Entry 3L7J (X-ray diffraction, 2.81 A resolution); this record covers chains A and C of the 4 polymer chains in the assembly.

Chain A (and C):
Protein: Teichoic acid biosynthesis protein F
From: Staphylococcus epidermidis
Notes: fragment: TagF; chain C of this document is another copy of the same molecule, construct and numbering; everything in this record applies to it too
UniProt: Q5HLM5 (Q5HLM5_STAEQ); residues 1-721 here = UniProt positions 1-721
Sequence (729 residues; row label = number of the first residue in the row):
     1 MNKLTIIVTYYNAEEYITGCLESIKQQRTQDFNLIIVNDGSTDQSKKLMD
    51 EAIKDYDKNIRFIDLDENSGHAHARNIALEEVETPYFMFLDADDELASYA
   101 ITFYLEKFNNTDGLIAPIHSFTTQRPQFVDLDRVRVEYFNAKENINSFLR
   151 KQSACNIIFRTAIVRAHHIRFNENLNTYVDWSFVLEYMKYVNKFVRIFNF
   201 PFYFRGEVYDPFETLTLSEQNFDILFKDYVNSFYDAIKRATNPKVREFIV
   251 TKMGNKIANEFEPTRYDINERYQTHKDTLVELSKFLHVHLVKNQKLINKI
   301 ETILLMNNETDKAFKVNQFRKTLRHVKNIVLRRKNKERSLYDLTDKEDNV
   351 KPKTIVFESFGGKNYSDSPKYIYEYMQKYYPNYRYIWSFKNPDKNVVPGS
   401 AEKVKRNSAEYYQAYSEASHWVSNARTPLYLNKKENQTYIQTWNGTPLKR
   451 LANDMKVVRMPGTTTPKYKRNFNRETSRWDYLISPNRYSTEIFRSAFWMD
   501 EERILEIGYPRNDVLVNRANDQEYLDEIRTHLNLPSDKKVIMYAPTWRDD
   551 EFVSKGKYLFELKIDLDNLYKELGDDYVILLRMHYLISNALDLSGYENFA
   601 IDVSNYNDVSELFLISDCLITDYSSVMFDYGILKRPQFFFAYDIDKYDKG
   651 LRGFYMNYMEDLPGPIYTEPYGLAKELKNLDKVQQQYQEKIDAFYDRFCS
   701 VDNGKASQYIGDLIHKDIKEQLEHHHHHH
Not modelled in the structure: 1-313, 724-729 (chain C: 1-312, 724-729)
Sequence notes: engineered mutation Asn444 (His in Q5HLM5); expression tag (722-729)
Swiss-Prot annotation at these positions:
  - binding site (CDP-glycerol): Trp443, Gly445 to Pro447, Arg511, Pro545, Thr546, Arg582 to His584, Ser624, Ser625, Asp629

How chain A and chain C interact:
Pairs across the interface (4):
  Phe314(A) - Ala313(C)  hydrogen bond (backbone-backbone)
  Phe314(A) - Phe314(C)  hydrogen bond (backbone-backbone)
  Val316(A) - Ala313(C)  hydrophobic
  Phe319(A) - Phe314(C)  hydrophobic
Interface residues without a listed pair, chain A (4 interface residues in all): Lys315
Interface residues without a listed pair, chain C (4 interface residues in all): Val316, Phe319

Summary:
The chain A/chain C interface involves 4 residues from each chain; the contacts include 2 hydrogen bonds.
Main-chain hydrogen bonds include Phe314(A)-Ala313(C) and Phe314(A)-Phe314(C). UniProt lists 13
CDP-glycerol-binding residues on chain A.
Chain A and chain C are both Teichoic acid biosynthesis protein F (Staphylococcus epidermidis); the structure,
Structure of the Wall Teichoic Acid Polymerase TagF, H444N variant, was determined by X-ray diffraction
together with 3L7I, 3L7K, 3L7L and 3L7M from the same study.
